Entry 8U17 (X-ray diffraction, 3.10 A resolution); this record covers chains A and B of the 3 polymer chains in the assembly.

== Chain A ==
Name: Protein cereblon
Source organism: Homo sapiens
Reference sequence: Q96SW2 (CRBN_HUMAN); numbering as in UniProt (aligned over 70-442)
Chain sequence (373 residues; each row starts with the number of its first residue):
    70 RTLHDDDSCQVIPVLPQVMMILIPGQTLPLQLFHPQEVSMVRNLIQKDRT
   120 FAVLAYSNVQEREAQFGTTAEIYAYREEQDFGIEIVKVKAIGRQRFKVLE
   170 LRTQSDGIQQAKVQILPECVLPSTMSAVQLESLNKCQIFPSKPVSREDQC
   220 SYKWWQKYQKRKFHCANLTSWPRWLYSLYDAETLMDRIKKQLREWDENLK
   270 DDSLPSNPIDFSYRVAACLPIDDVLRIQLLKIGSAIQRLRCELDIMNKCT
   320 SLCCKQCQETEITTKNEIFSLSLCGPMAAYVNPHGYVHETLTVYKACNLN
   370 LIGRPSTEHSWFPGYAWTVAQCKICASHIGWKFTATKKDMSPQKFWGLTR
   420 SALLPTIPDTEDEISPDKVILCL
Disordered / not traced: 70-71, 126-132, 174-177, 214-219, 368-370, 428-442
Bound ions: Zn2+: Cys323, Cys326, Cys391, Cys394
Small-molecule neighbours: S-Pomalidomide (Y70): Val350, Asn351, Pro352, His353, Glu377, His378, Ser379, Trp380, Trp386, Trp400, Phe402
UniProt features mapped onto this chain:
  - binding site (Zn(2+)): Cys323, Cys326, Cys391, Cys394
  - binding site ((S)-thalidomide): His378, Trp380, Trp386
  - natural variant: Cys391 (C391R: In MRT2)
  - mutagenesis: Tyr384 (Y384A: Abolishes thalidomide-binding without affecting DCX protein ligase complex activity; when associated with A-386), Trp386 (W386A: Abolishes thalidomide-binding without affecting DCX protein ligase complex activity; when associated with A-384 ...), Arg419 to Leu442 (Fails to rescue increased BK channel activity and decreased probability of neurotransmission in a mouse hippocampal neuron model)

== Chain B ==
Name: DNA damage-binding protein 1
Source organism: Homo sapiens
Reference sequence: Q16531 (DDB1_HUMAN); the construct has insertions or renumbered stretches relative to UniProt, so the offset changes along the chain: 1-392 = UniProt 1-392; 697-699 = UniProt 393-395; 706-1140 = UniProt 706-1140
Chain sequence (836 residues; row label = number of the first residue in the row; note: 304 numbers in that range are skipped by the numbering (no residue carries them; nothing is unmodelled there)):
     1 MSYNYVVTAQKPTAVNGCVTGHFTSAEDLNLLIAKNTRLEIYVVTAEGLR
    51 PVKEVGMYGKIAVMELFRPKGESKDLLFILTAKYNACILEYKQSGESIDI
   101 ITRAHGNVQDRIGRPSETGIIGIIDPECRMIGLRLYDGLFKVIPLDRDNK
   151 ELKAFNIRLEELHVIDVKFLYGCQAPTICFVYQDPQGRHVKTYEVSLREK
   201 EFNKGPWKQENVEAEASMVIAVPEPFGGAIIIGQESITYHNGDKYLAIAP
   251 PIIKQSTIVCHNRVDPNGSRYLLGDMEGRLFMLLLEKEEQMDGTVTLKDL
   301 RVELLGETSIAECLTYLDNGVVFVGSRLGDSQLVKLNVDSNEQGSYVVAM
   351 ETFTNLGPIVDMCVVDLERQGQGQLVTCSGAFKEGSLRIIRN
   697 GIGGNGNSGEIQKLHIRTVPLYESPRKICYQEVSQCFGVLSSRIEVQDTS
   747 GGTTALRPSASTQALSSSVSSSKLFSSSTAPHETSFGEEVEVHNLLIIDQ
   797 HTFEVLHAHQFLQNEYALSLVSCKLGKDPNTYFIVGTAMVYPEEAEPKQG
   847 RIVVFQYSDGKLQTVAEKEVKGAVYSMVEFNGKLLASINSTVRLYEWTTE
   897 KELRTECNHYNNIMALYLKTKGDFILVGDLMRSVLLLAYKPMEGNFEEIA
   947 RDFNPNWMSAVEILDDDNFLGAENAFNLFVCQKDSAATTDEERQHLQEVG
   997 LFHLGEFVNVFCHGSLVMQNLGETSTPTQGSVLFGTVNGMIGLVTSLSES
  1047 WYNLLLDMQNRLNKVIKSVGKIEHSFWRSFHTERKTEPATGFIDGDLIES
  1097 FLDISRPKMQEVVANLQYDDGSGMKREATADDLIKVVEELTRIH
Disordered / not traced: 1, 697-708, 773-782, 982-983, 1013-1022, 1113-1125, 1140
Construct notes: linker (700-705)
Disulfides: Cys18-Cys313
UniProt features mapped onto this chain:
  - modified residue: Ser2 (N-acetylserine), Lys1067 (N6-acetyllysine), Thr1125 (Phosphothreonine)
  - cross-link: Lys1121 (Glycyl lysine isopeptide (Lys-Gly) (interchain with G-Cter in SUMO2))

== How chain A and chain B interact ==
Contacting residue pairs (67; chain A residue first):
  Cys188(A) - Pro951(B)
  Leu190(A) - Met927(B)  hydrophobic
  Leu190(A) - Pro951(B)
  Leu190(A) - Asn952(B)
  Leu190(A) - Trp953(B)
  Pro191(A) - Trp953(B)  hydrogen bond (backbone-side chain)
  Thr193(A) - Trp953(B)
  Ala196(A) - Ala971(B)
  Ala196(A) - Phe972(B)
  Val197(A) - Phe1003(B)  hydrophobic
  Leu199(A) - Glu312(B)
  Leu199(A) - Arg327(B)
  Glu200(A) - Asn16(B)
  Glu200(A) - Ala62(B)
  Glu200(A) - Glu312(B)
  Ser201(A) - Val259(B)
  Ser201(A) - Glu312(B)  hydrogen bond
  Leu202(A) - Val259(B)  hydrophobic
  Leu202(A) - Met276(B)  hydrophobic
  Asn203(A) - Glu117(B)
  Asn203(A) - Thr118(B)
  Asn203(A) - Gly119(B)
  Lys204(A) - Thr118(B)
  Lys204(A) - Ile165(B)
  Lys204(A) - Ser217(B)
  Gln206(A) - Glu117(B)
  Ile207(A) - Glu117(B)
  Ile207(A) - Ile165(B)  hydrophobic
  Ile207(A) - Gln183(B)
  Phe208(A) - Gln183(B)  hydrogen bond (backbone-side chain)
  Pro209(A) - Gln183(B)
  Pro209(A) - Glu215(B)
  Gln225(A) - Pro838(B)
  Arg230(A) - Glu215(B)  salt bridge
  His233(A) - Phe382(B)
  Asn236(A) - Phe382(B)
  Leu237(A) - Leu328(B)  hydrophobic
  Leu237(A) - Asn1005(B)  hydrogen bond (backbone-side chain)
  Leu237(A) - Val1033(B)
  Thr238(A) - Arg722(B)  hydrogen bond (backbone-side chain)
  Thr238(A) - Phe1003(B)
  Thr238(A) - Asn1005(B)
  Ser239(A) - Arg722(B)  hydrogen bond (backbone-side chain)
  Ser239(A) - Asn1005(B)  hydrogen bond (backbone-side chain)
  Trp240(A) - Tyr871(B)  hydrophobic
  Trp240(A) - Leu912(B)  hydrophobic
  Trp240(A) - Tyr913(B)  hydrogen bond
  Pro241(A) - Tyr812(B)
  Trp243(A) - Tyr812(B)
  Trp243(A) - Val836(B)
  Trp243(A) - Pro843(B)  hydrophobic
  Trp243(A) - Tyr871(B)  hydrophobic
  Leu244(A) - Tyr871(B)  hydrophobic
  Leu244(A) - Leu912(B)  hydrophobic
  Leu244(A) - Leu926(B)  hydrophobic
  Tyr245(A) - Leu926(B)  hydrophobic
  Leu247(A) - Ala841(B)
  Tyr248(A) - Met910(B)
  Tyr248(A) - Asp925(B)
  Tyr248(A) - Leu926(B)  hydrophobic
  Tyr248(A) - Met927(B)  hydrophobic
  Tyr248(A) - Trp953(B)
  Arg256(A) - Ala841(B)
  Ser303(A) - Met927(B)
  Ser303(A) - Pro951(B)
  Gln306(A) - Met927(B)
  Gln306(A) - Pro951(B)
Interface residues without a listed pair, chain A (38 interface residues in all): Ser192, Cys205, Arg242, Ile305, Arg309
Interface residues without a listed pair, chain B (48 interface residues in all): Ile61, His163, Thr257, Pro358, Val360, Glu787, Glu842, Ala869, Ser929, Ser955, Asn970, Glu1079

== In short ==
38 residues of chain A face 48 of chain B across their interface; the contacts include 8 hydrogen bonds and 1
salt bridge. Polar contacts include Arg230(A)-Glu215(B), Pro191(A)-Trp953(B) and Ser201(A)-Glu312(B). Ligands
of chain A: S-Pomalidomide.
Here chain A is Protein cereblon and chain B is DNA damage-binding protein 1, both from Homo sapiens. Entry
8U17 (The ternary complex structure of DDB1-CRBN-SALL4(ZF1,2)-long bound to Pomalidomide) was determined by
X-ray diffraction together with 8U15 and 8U16 from the same study.
